Entry 2GN4 (X-ray diffraction, 1.90 A resolution); this record covers chains A and B.

# Chain A (and B)
Protein: UDP-GlcNAc C6 dehydratase
Organism: Helicobacter pylori
Notes: EC 4.2.1.-; chain B of this document is another copy of the same molecule, construct and numbering; everything in this record applies to it too
UniProtKB: O25511 (O25511_HELPY); numbering as in UniProt (aligned over 1-333)
Sequence (344 residues; each row starts with the number of its first residue; numbers below 1 keep their minus sign (Met-10 is residue -10)):
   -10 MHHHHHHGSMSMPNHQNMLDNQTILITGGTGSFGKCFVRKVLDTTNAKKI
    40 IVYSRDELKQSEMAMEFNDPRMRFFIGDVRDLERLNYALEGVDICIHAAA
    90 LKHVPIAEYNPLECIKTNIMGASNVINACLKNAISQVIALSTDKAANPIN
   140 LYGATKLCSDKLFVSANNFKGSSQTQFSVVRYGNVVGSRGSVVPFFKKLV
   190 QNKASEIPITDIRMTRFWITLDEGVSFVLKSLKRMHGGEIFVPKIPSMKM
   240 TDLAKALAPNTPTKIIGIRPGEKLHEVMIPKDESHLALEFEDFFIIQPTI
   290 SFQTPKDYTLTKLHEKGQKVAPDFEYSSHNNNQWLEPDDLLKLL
Unresolved in the structure: -10 to 4 (chain B: -10 to 6)
Construct notes: cloning artifact (-10, -3 to 0); expression tag (-9 to -4)
Small-molecule neighbours:
  - NADPH (NDP; NADPH dihydro-nicotinamide-adenine-dinucleotide phosphate): Gly17, Gly18, Thr19, Gly20, Ser21, Phe22, Gly23, Tyr42, Ser43, Arg44, Asp45, Lys48, Gly66, Asp67, Val68, Arg69, Ala87, Ala88, Ala89, Lys91, Thr106, Leu129, Ser130, Thr131, Tyr141, Lys145, Tyr171, Gly172, Asn173, Val174, Ser177, Arg178
  - uridine-diphosphate-N-acetylglucosamine (UD1): Lys91, His92, Val93, Thr131, Asp132, Lys133, Tyr141, Tyr171, Gly172, Asn173, Ser177, Arg178, Gly179, Ser180, Val181, Phe184, Phe185, Pro197, Ile198, Thr199, Met203, Arg205, Met239, Arg258, Glu261

# How chain A and chain B interact
Pairs across the interface - 41 pairs, chain A then chain B:
  Arg44(A) - Arg44(B)
  Glu46(A) - Leu90(B)
  Glu46(A) - Lys91(B)  hydrogen bond (side chain-backbone)
  Glu46(A) - His92(B)  salt bridge
  Glu46(A) - Ile95(B)
  Leu47(A) - Arg178(B)
  Leu47(A) - Gly179(B)
  Ser50(A) - His92(B)
  Ser50(A) - Ile95(B)
  Met54(A) - Phe184(B)  hydrophobic
  Phe64(A) - Asn99(B)
  Ile65(A) - Ile95(B)  hydrophobic
  Ile65(A) - Asn99(B)  hydrogen bond (backbone-side chain)
  Ile65(A) - Glu102(B)
  Gly66(A) - Glu102(B)
  Asp67(A) - Asp67(B)
  Asp70(A) - Lys105(B)  salt bridge
  Glu72(A) - Leu101(B)
  Glu72(A) - Lys105(B)  salt bridge
  Arg73(A) - Asn99(B)  hydrogen bond
  Arg73(A) - Glu102(B)  salt bridge
  Ala89(A) - Glu46(B)
  Leu90(A) - Glu46(B)
  Lys91(A) - Glu46(B)  hydrogen bond (backbone-side chain)
  His92(A) - Glu46(B)  hydrogen bond (backbone-side chain)
  His92(A) - Ser50(B)
  Ile95(A) - Glu46(B)
  Ile95(A) - Ser50(B)
  Ile95(A) - Ile65(B)  hydrophobic
  Asn99(A) - Phe64(B)
  Asn99(A) - Ile65(B)  hydrogen bond (side chain-backbone)
  Asn99(A) - Arg73(B)  hydrogen bond
  Leu101(A) - Glu72(B)
  Glu102(A) - Ile65(B)
  Glu102(A) - Gly66(B)
  Glu102(A) - Arg73(B)  salt bridge
  Lys105(A) - Asp70(B)  salt bridge
  Lys105(A) - Glu72(B)  salt bridge
  Arg178(A) - Leu47(B)
  Gly179(A) - Leu47(B)
  Phe184(A) - Met54(B)  hydrophobic
Other interface residues (no listed pair), chain A (29 interface residues in all): Asp45, Lys48, Glu51, Phe63, Arg69
Other interface residues (no listed pair), chain B (28 interface residues in all): Asp45, Phe63, Arg69, Ala89, Lys187

# In short
The interface between chain A and chain B involves 29 residues on one side and 28 on the other; the contacts
include 7 hydrogen bonds and 7 salt bridges. Polar pairs include Glu46(A)-His92(B), Asp70(A)-Lys105(B) and
Glu72(A)-Lys105(B). Ligands of chain A: NADPH and uridine-diphosphate-N-acetylglucosamine.
Both chains are UDP-GlcNAc C6 dehydratase (Helicobacter pylori). Entry 2GN4 (Crystal structure of UDP-GlcNAc
inverting 4,6-dehydratase in complex with NADPH and UDP-GlcNAc) was determined by X-ray diffraction (same
publication as 2GN6, 2GN8, 2GN9 and 2GNA).
